7V3F - chains A and D of the 6 polymer chains in the assembly; structure by electron microscopy, 3.10 A resolution.

== Chain A ==
Protein: Envelope protein E
Source organism: Dengue virus type 2 (strain Thailand/NGS-C/1944)
UniProtKB: P14340 (POLG_DEN2N); residues 1-495 here correspond to UniProt positions 281-775 (UniProt number = residue number + 280)
Amino-acid sequence (495 residues; numbered 1 to 495; the number before each row is that of its first residue):
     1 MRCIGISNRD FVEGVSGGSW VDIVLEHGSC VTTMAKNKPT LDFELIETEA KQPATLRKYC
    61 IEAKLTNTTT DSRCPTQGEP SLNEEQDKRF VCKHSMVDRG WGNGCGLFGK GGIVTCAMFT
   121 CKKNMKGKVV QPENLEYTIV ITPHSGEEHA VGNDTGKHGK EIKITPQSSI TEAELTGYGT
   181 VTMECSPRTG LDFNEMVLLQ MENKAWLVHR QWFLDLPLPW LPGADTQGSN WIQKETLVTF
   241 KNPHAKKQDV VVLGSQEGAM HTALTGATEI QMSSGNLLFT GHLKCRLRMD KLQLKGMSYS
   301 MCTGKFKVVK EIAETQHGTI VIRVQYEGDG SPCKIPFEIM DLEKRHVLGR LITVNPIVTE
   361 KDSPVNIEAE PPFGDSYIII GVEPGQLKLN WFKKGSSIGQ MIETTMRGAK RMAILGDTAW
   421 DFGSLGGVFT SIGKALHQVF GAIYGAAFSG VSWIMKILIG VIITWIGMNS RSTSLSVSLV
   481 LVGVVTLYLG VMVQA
Covalent attachments: N-acetylglucosamine (NAG) linked to Asn67, Asn153
UniProt features mapped onto this chain:
  - region: Asp98 to Gly111 (Fusion peptide)
  - site: Ala495 (Cleavage)
  - glycosylation (N-linked (GlcNAc...) asparagine): Asn67, Asn153

== Chain D ==
Protein: Small envelope protein M
Source organism: Dengue virus type 2 (strain Thailand/NGS-C/1944)
UniProtKB: P14340 (POLG_DEN2N); residues 1-72 here correspond to UniProt positions 206-277 (UniProt number = residue number + 205)
Amino-acid sequence (72 residues; numbered 1 to 72; the number before each row is that of its first residue):
     1 SVALVPHVGM GLETRTETWM SSEGAWKHAQ RIETWILRHP GFTIMAAILA YTIGTTHFQR
    61 ALIFILLTAV AP

== Interface between chain A and chain D ==
Pairs across the interface - 59 pairs, chain A then chain D:
  Glu195(A) - Leu12(D)
  Met196(A) - Leu12(D)  hydrophobic
  Lys204(A) - Trp19(D)
  Trp206(A) - Trp19(D)
  Leu207(A) - Leu12(D)
  Val208(A) - His7(D)
  His209(A) - His7(D)
  His209(A) - Met10(D)  hydrogen bond
  His209(A) - Leu12(D)
  Trp212(A) - Val5(D)  hydrogen bond (side chain-backbone)
  Trp212(A) - His7(D)
  Trp212(A) - Met10(D)
  Pro217(A) - Ser1(D)
  Leu218(A) - Val2(D)  hydrophobic
  Gln256(A) - Val2(D)
  Ala259(A) - Ala3(D)
  His261(A) - Trp19(D)  hydrogen bond (backbone-side chain)
  His261(A) - Met20(D)
  Thr262(A) - Ala3(D)
  Thr262(A) - Pro6(D)
  Ala263(A) - Val2(D)
  Ala263(A) - Pro6(D)
  Ala263(A) - His7(D)
  Leu264(A) - Trp19(D)
  Thr265(A) - Pro6(D)  hydrogen bond (side chain-backbone)
  Thr265(A) - His7(D)
  Thr265(A) - Val8(D)
  Thr265(A) - Met20(D)
  Gly266(A) - His7(D)
  Gly266(A) - Thr18(D)
  Ala267(A) - His7(D)
  Ala267(A) - Thr18(D)
  Ala267(A) - Trp19(D)  hydrogen bond (backbone-backbone)
  Thr268(A) - Thr16(D)
  Glu269(A) - Trp19(D)
  Thr280(A) - Thr14(D)  hydrogen bond
  Thr280(A) - Thr16(D)  hydrogen bond
  Gly281(A) - Thr14(D)
  Lys410(A) - Arg15(D)
  Arg411(A) - Arg15(D)
  Ile414(A) - Glu13(D)
  Ile414(A) - Thr14(D)
  Ile414(A) - Arg15(D)
  Ser449(A) - Gly9(D)
  Gly450(A) - Val8(D)
  Gly450(A) - Gly9(D)  hydrogen bond (backbone-backbone)
  Val451(A) - Gly9(D)
  Ile462(A) - Leu62(D)  hydrophobic
  Trp465(A) - Phe58(D)
  Val493(A) - Glu13(D)
  Gln494(A) - Val8(D)
  Gln494(A) - Glu13(D)  hydrogen bond (backbone-side chain)
  Gln494(A) - Ser21(D)
  Ala495(A) - Glu13(D)
  Ala495(A) - Thr14(D)
  Ala495(A) - Thr16(D)
  Ala495(A) - Glu17(D)
  Ala495(A) - Thr18(D)  hydrogen bond (backbone-backbone)
  Ala495(A) - Ser21(D)
Also at the interface, not in a pair above, chain A (44 interface residues in all): Asn8, Glu26, Leu216, Met260, Phe279, Arg407, Ser452, Trp453, Ile454, Leu458
Also at the interface, not in a pair above, chain D (26 interface residues in all): Leu4, Ala25, Trp26, His28, Leu66

== In short ==
44 residues of chain A and 26 residues of chain D are in contact; the contacts include 10 hydrogen bonds.
Among the polar pairs are His209(A)-Met10(D), Trp212(A)-Val5(D) and His261(A)-Trp19(D).
Here chain A is Envelope protein E and chain D is Small envelope protein M, both from Dengue virus type 2
(strain Thailand/NGS-C/1944). Entry 7V3F (DENV2_NGC_Fab_C10 28degree (1Fab:3E)) was determined by electron
microscopy together with 7V3G, 7V3H, 7V3I and 7V3J from the same study.
